Entry 6SFW (electron microscopy, 6.00 A resolution (low resolution: residue-level contacts below are approximate; hydrogen-bond / salt-bridge calls are withheld)); this record covers chains Q and R of the 6 polymer chains in the assembly.

Chain Q (and R):
Molecule: ATP-dependent Clp protease ATP-binding subunit ClpX
From: Listeria monocytogenes
Notes: chain R of this document is another copy of the same molecule, construct and numbering; everything in this record applies to it too
UniProtKB: L8DZH5 (L8DZH5_LISMN); residue numbers follow UniProt; this construct covers 1-419
Sequence (419 residues; numbered 1 to 419; the number before each row is that of its first residue):
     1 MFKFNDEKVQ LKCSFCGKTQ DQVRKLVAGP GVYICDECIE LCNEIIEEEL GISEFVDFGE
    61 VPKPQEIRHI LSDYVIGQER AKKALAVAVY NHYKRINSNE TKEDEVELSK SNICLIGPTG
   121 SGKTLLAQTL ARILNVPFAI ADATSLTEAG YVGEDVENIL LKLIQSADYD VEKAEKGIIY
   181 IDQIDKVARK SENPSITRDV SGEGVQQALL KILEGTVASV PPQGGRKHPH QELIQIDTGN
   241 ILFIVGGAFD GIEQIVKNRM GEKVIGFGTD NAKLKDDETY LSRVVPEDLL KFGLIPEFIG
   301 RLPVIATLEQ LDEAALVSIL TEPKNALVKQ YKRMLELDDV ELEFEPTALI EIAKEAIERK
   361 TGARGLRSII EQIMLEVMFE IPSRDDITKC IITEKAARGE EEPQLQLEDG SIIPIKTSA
Unresolved in the structure: 1-59, 191-201, 216-236, 408-419 (chain R: 1-59, 191-199, 222-234, 408-419)
Differences from the reference sequence: conflict Val9 (Gly in L8DZH5); engineered mutation Gln183 (Glu in L8DZH5)
From the paper describing this entry:
  - mutagenesis - E183Q: decreased catalytic activity on ATP (citing earlier work)
  - mutagenesis - E183Q: increased binding to ClpP (citing earlier work)

Chain Q / chain R interface:
Residue-residue contacts (53):
  Lys63(Q) with Pro382(R)
  Pro64(Q) with Phe379(R)
  Gln65(Q) with Phe379(R); Pro382(R)
  Arg68(Q) with Phe379(R)
  Lys83(Q) with Leu375(R); Glu376(R); Phe379(R)
  Ala84(Q) with Leu375(R)
  Val87(Q) with Leu375(R); Phe379(R)
  Tyr90(Q) with Asp338(R); Met378(R)
  Asn91(Q) with Met334(R); Met374(R); Met378(R)
  Lys94(Q) with Leu337(R); Asp338(R)
  Arg95(Q) with Met334(R)
  Ser98(Q) with Leu337(R)
  Lys102(Q) with Leu337(R)
  Glu103(Q) with Arg333(R)
  Asp104(Q) with Lys324(R)
  Val106(Q) with Lys324(R); Arg333(R)
  Glu107(Q) with Leu125(R); Asn325(R); Gln330(R)
  Leu108(Q) with Gln330(R); Met334(R)
  Ser109(Q) with Gln330(R)
  Gly150(Q) with Thr144(R)
  Tyr151(Q) with Tyr151(R); Val152(R)
  Gln207(Q) with Thr144(R); Gln183(R)
  Lys211(Q) with Ile140(R); Ala141(R); Asp142(R)
  Glu214(Q) with Thr124(R)
  Lys275(Q) with Glu400(R)
  Arg283(Q) with Glu400(R)
  Pro286(Q) with Arg359(R); Thr361(R)
  Glu287(Q) with Glu358(R); Lys360(R)
  Glu297(Q) with Thr119(R); Arg364(R)
  Gly300(Q) with Arg367(R)
  Pro303(Q) with Ser368(R); Glu371(R)
  Val304(Q) with Glu371(R)
  Ile305(Q) with Glu371(R)
Other interface residues (no listed pair), chain Q (39 interface residues in all): Glu66, Ala86, Thr101, Leu210, Leu290, Arg301
Other interface residues (no listed pair), chain R (38 interface residues in all): Tyr74, Gly120, Gln372, Glu380, Arg398, Gly399

Summary:
Chain Q and chain R form an interface of 39 and 38 residues respectively. The paper reports that E183Q of
chain Q reduces catalytic activity on ATP; E183Q of chain Q increases binding to ClpP.
Both chains are ATP-dependent Clp protease ATP-binding subunit ClpX (Listeria monocytogenes). Entry 6SFW
(Cryo-EM Structure of the ClpX component of the ClpXP1/2 degradation machinery) was determined by electron
microscopy (same publication as 6SFX).
